Entry 4XSY (X-ray diffraction, 4.01 A resolution (low resolution: residue-level contacts below are approximate; hydrogen-bond / salt-bridge calls are withheld)); this record covers chains B and D of the 6 polymer chains in the assembly.

# Chain B
Name: DNA-directed RNA polymerase subunit alpha
Organism: Escherichia coli O139:H28 (strain E24377A / ETEC)
Notes: EC 2.7.7.6
UniProtKB: A7ZSI4 (RPOA_ECO24); numbering as in UniProt (aligned over 1-234)
Amino-acid sequence (239 residues; each row starts with the number of its first residue):
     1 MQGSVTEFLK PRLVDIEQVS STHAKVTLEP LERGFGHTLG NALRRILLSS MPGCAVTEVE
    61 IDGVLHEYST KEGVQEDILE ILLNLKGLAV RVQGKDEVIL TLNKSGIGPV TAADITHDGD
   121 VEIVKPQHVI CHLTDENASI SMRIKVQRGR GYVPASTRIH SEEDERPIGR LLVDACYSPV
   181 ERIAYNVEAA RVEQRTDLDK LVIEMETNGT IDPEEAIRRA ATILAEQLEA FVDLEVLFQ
Disordered / not traced: 1-5, 161-171, 237-239
Sequence notes: expression tag (235-239)

# Chain D
Name: DNA-directed RNA polymerase subunit beta'
Organism: Escherichia coli O139:H28 (strain E24377A / ETEC)
Notes: EC 2.7.7.6
UniProtKB: A7ZUK2 (RPOC_ECO24); numbering as in UniProt (aligned over 1-1407)
Amino-acid sequence (1407 residues; numbered 1 to 1407; the number before each row is that of its first residue):
     1 MKDLLKFLKA QTKTEEFDAI KIALASPDMI RSWSFGEVKK PETINYRTFK PERDGLFCAR
    61 IFGPVKDYEC LCGKYKRLKH RGVICEKCGV EVTQTKVRRE RMGHIELASP TAHIWFLKSL
   121 PSRIGLLLDM PLRDIERVLY FESYVVIEGG MTNLERQQIL TEEQYLDALE EFGDEFDAKM
   181 GAEAIQALLK SMDLEQECEQ LREELNETNS ETKRKKLTKR IKLLEAFVQS GNKPEWMILT
   241 VLPVLPPDLR PLVPLDGGRF ATSDLNDLYR RVINRNNRLK RLLDLAAPDI IVRNEKRMLQ
   301 EAVDALLDNG RRGRAITGSN KRPLKSLADM IKGKQGRFRQ NLLGKRVDYS GRSVITVGPY
   361 LRLHQCGLPK KMALELFKPF IYGKLELRGL ATTIKAAKKM VEREEAVVWD ILDEVIREHP
   421 VLLNRAPTLH RLGIQAFEPV LIEGKAIQLH PLVCAAYNAD FDGDQMAVHV PLTLEAQLEA
   481 RALMMSTNNI LSPANGEPII VPSQDVVLGL YYMTRDCVNA KGEGMVLTGP KEAERLYRSG
   541 LASLHARVKV RITEYEKDAN GELVAKTSLK DTTVGRAILW MIVPKGLPYS IVNQALGKKA
   601 ISKMLNTCYR ILGLKPTVIF ADQIMYTGFA YAARSGASVG IDDMVIPEKK HEIISEAEAE
   661 VAEIQEQFQS GLVTAGERYN KVIDIWAAAN DRVSKAMMDN LQTETVINRD GQEEKQVSFN
   721 SIYMMADSGA RGSAAQIRQL AGMRGLMAKP DGSIIETPIT ANFREGLNVL QYFISTHGAR
   781 KGLADTALKT ANSGYLTRRL VDVAQDLVVT EDDCGTHEGI MMTPVIEGGD VKEPLRDRVL
   841 GRVTAEDVLK PGTADILVPR NTLLHEQWCD LLEENSVDAV KVRSVVSCDT DFGVCAHCYG
   901 RDLARGHIIN KGEAIGVIAA QSIGEPGTQL TMRTFHIGGA ASRAAAESSI QVKNKGSIKL
   961 SNVKSVVNSS GKLVITSRNT ELKLIDEFGR TKESYKVPYG AVLAKGDGEQ VAGGETVANW
  1021 DPHTMPVITE VSGFVRFTDM IDGQTITRQT DELTGLSSLV VLDSAERTAG GKDLRPALKI
  1081 VDAQGNDVLI PGTDMPAQYF LPGKAIVQLE DGVQISSGDT LARIPQESGG TKDITGGLPR
  1141 VADLFEARRP KEPAILAEIS GIVSFGKETK GKRRLVITPV DGSDPYEEMI PKWRQLNVFE
  1201 GERVERGDVI SDGPEAPHDI LRLRGVHAVT RYIVNEVQDV YRLQGVKIND KHIEVIVRQM
  1261 LRKATIVNAG SSDFLEGEQV EYSRVKIANR ELEANGKVGA TYSRDLLGIT KASLATESFI
  1321 SAASFQETTR VLTEAAVAGK RDELRGLKEN VIVGRLIPAG TGYAYHQDRM RRRAAGEAPA
  1381 APQVTAEDAS ASLAELLNAG LGGSDNE
Disordered / not traced: 1-7, 932-1134, 1377-1407
Metal / ion sites: Zn2+ site 1: C70, C72, C85; Mg2+: D460, D462; Zn2+ site 2: C814, C888, C895, C898
Small-molecule neighbours: cbr-9379 (42T; 3-{[(2,6-dichlorophenyl)carbamoyl]amino}-N-hydroxy-N'-phenyl-5-(trifluoromethyl)benzenecarboximidamide): K749, P750, D751, I755, L770, F773, I774, H777
Curated features (UniProtKB/Swiss-Prot):
  - binding site (Zn(2+)): C70, C72, C85, C88, C814, C888, C895, C898
  - binding site (Mg(2+)): D460, D462, D464
  - modified residue: K972 (N6-acetyllysine)
Reported in the primary citation:
  - binding site for cbr-9379: K749, P750, D751, I755, F773, I774
  - mutagenesis - P750L, F773V, I774S: increased growth in response to CBR compounds (citing earlier work)

# Interface between chain B and chain D
Pairs across the interface (16; chain B residue first):
  R44(B) - R538(D)
  L48(B) - R535(D)
  L48(B) - S539(D)
  E80(B) - R551(D)
  E80(B) - L569(D)
  N84(B) - R551(D)
  V180(B) - R535(D)
  E181(B) - K531(D)
  E181(B) - R535(D)
  R182(B) - E534(D)
  R182(B) - M581(D)
  R191(B) - K370(D)
  R191(B) - W409(D)
  R191(B) - D413(D)
  T196(B) - E443(D)
  E206(B) - K531(D)
Also at the interface, not in a pair above, chain B (15 interface residues in all): S49, L83, K86, Y152, Q194
Also at the interface, not in a pair above, chain D (17 interface residues in all): A406, L441, T528, E532, L541

# In short
The interface between chain B and chain D involves 15 residues on one side and 17 on the other. Bound to chain
D: cbr-9379. From the paper: a binding site for cbr-9379 at K749(D), P750(D) and D751(D) among others; P750L,
F773V and I774S of chain D increase growth in response to CBR compounds.
Here chain B is DNA-directed RNA polymerase subunit alpha and chain D is DNA-directed RNA polymerase subunit
beta', both from Escherichia coli O139:H28 (strain E24377A / ETEC). Entry 4XSY (Crystal structure of CBR 9379
bound to Escherichia coli RNA polymerase holoenzyme) was determined by X-ray diffraction (same publication as
4XSX and 4XSZ).
